PDB entry 7P47 | X-ray diffraction, 3.31 A resolution | chains B and A of the 5 polymer chains in the assembly

== Chain B ==
Molecule: Structural maintenance of chromosomes protein 5
From: Saccharomyces cerevisiae
UniProt: Q08204 (SMC5_YEAST); residue numbers follow UniProt; this construct covers 737-777
Sequence (84 residues; row label = number of the first residue in the row; note: 368 numbers in that range are skipped by the numbering (no residue carries them; nothing is unmodelled there)):
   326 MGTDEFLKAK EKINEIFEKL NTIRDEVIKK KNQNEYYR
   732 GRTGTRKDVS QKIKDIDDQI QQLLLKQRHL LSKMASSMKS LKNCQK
Not modelled in the structure: 326-328, 732-739, 774-777
Differences from the reference sequence: initiating methionine (326); expression tag (327-363, 732-736)

== Chain A ==
Molecule: E3 SUMO-protein ligase MMS21
From: Saccharomyces cerevisiae
Notes: EC 2.3.2.-
UniProt: P38632 (NSE2_YEAST); residue numbers follow UniProt; this construct covers 27-81, 132-267
Sequence (214 residues; each row starts with the number of its first residue; note: 50 numbers in that range are skipped by the numbering (no residue carries them; nothing is unmodelled there)):
     4 MGSSHHHHHH SSGLVPRGSH MLEARDLSNI YQQCYKQIDE TINQLVDSTS PSTIGIEEQV
    64 ADITSTYKLL STYESESN
   132 SGTATMVNNT DTLKILKVLP YIWNDPTCVI PDLQNPADED DLQIEGGKIE LTCPITCKPY
   192 EAPLISRKCN HVFDRDGIQN YLQGYTTRDC PQAACSQVVS MRDFVRDPIM ELRCKIAKMK
   252 ESQEQDKRSS QAIDVL
Not modelled in the structure: 4-22, 132-139
Differences from the reference sequence: initiating methionine (4); expression tag (5-26); conflict Gly133 (Glu in P38632), Thr134 (Pro in P38632)
Bound ions: Zn2+: Cys200, His202, Cys221, Cys226
From the paper describing this entry:
  - mutagenesis - E170R/D171R/D172R, G177P, I264A/V266A, I264P, V266R: decreased catalytic activity
  - mutagenesis - I264*: unchanged growth
  - conformationally variable residues (loop rearrangement): Asp169
  - mutagenesis - G177P: decreased growth in response to MMS
  - mutagenesis - E170R/D171R/D172R: decreased growth
  - Zn2+ coordination: His202, Cys221, Cys226
  - post-translational modification sites: Ser260, Ser261 (citing earlier work)
  - mutagenesis - S260E, S260E/S261E, S261E: unchanged catalytic activity

== Chain B / chain A interface ==
Pairs across the interface (37; chain B residue first):
  Phe331(B) - Glu26(A)
  Lys335(B) - Asp29(A)  salt bridge
  Phe342(B) - Gln36(A)
  Phe342(B) - Cys37(A)  hydrophobic
  Phe342(B) - Gln40(A)
  Leu345(B) - Gln40(A)
  Asn346(B) - Gln40(A)  hydrogen bond
  Arg349(B) - Gln40(A)  hydrogen bond
  Arg349(B) - Glu43(A)
  Arg349(B) - Thr44(A)  hydrogen bond
  Arg349(B) - Gln47(A)
  Val352(B) - Gln47(A)
  Lys356(B) - Asp50(A)  salt bridge
  Lys356(B) - Ser51(A)
  Asp748(B) - Ser53(A)  hydrogen bond
  Gln752(B) - Ser53(A)
  Gln752(B) - Pro54(A)
  Gln758(B) - Thr44(A)
  Gln758(B) - Gln47(A)
  Arg759(B) - Gln62(A)
  Arg759(B) - Asp65(A)
  Leu762(B) - Ile41(A)  hydrophobic
  Leu762(B) - Thr44(A)
  Leu762(B) - Thr69(A)
  Ser763(B) - Thr69(A)
  Met765(B) - Cys37(A)  hydrophobic
  Met765(B) - Gln40(A)
  Ala766(B) - Thr69(A)
  Ala766(B) - Leu73(A)  hydrophobic
  Ala766(B) - Tyr76(A)
  Ser767(B) - Leu72(A)
  Ser767(B) - Tyr76(A)
  Met769(B) - Ile33(A)  hydrophobic
  Met769(B) - Tyr34(A)
  Lys770(B) - Tyr76(A)
  Lys773(B) - Leu30(A)
  Lys773(B) - Ser80(A)
Other interface residues (no listed pair), chain B (26 interface residues in all): Ile348, Ile353, Lys745, Ile751, Leu755, Leu772
Other interface residues (no listed pair), chain A (28 interface residues in all): Leu48, Thr52, Glu61, Ile66, Asn81

== Summary ==
Chain B and chain A form an interface of 26 and 28 residues respectively, with 4 hydrogen bonds and 2 salt
bridges. Among the polar pairs are Lys335(B)-Asp29(A), Lys356(B)-Asp50(A) and Asn346(B)-Gln40(A). From the
paper: E170R/D171R/D172R, G177P and I264A/V266A of chain A, among others, reduce catalytic activity; Zn2+
coordination by His202(A), Cys221(A) and Cys226(A); 9 substitutions were tested in all.
Chain B is Structural maintenance of chromosomes protein 5 and chain A is E3 SUMO-protein ligase MMS21, both
from Saccharomyces cerevisiae; the structure, Structure of the E3 ligase Smc5/Nse2 in complex with Ubc9-SUMO
thioester mimetic, was determined by X-ray diffraction.
